1JD3 - chain A; structure by X-ray diffraction, 2.03 A resolution.

# Chain A
Protein: chorismate lyase
Source organism: Escherichia coli
Notes: EC 4.-.-.-
UniProt: P26602 (UBIC_ECOLI); numbering as in UniProt (aligned over 1-164)
Sequence (164 residues; row label = number of the first residue in the row):
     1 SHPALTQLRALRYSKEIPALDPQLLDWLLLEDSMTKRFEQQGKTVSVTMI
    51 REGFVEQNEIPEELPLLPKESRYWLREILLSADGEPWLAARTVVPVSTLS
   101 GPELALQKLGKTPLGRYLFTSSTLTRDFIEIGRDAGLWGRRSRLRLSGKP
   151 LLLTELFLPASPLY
Sequence notes: engineered mutation S14 (Cys in P26602), S81 (Cys in P26602), A90 (Gly in P26602)
Ligand contacts: P-hydroxybenzoic acid (PHB): S33, M34, T35, V47, R76, I78, L80, L88, A90, T92, T112, P113, L114, L153, E155

# Overview
Chain A binds P-hydroxybenzoic acid.
Chain A is chorismate lyase (Escherichia coli); the structure, Chorismate lyase G90A mutant with bound
product, was determined by X-ray diffraction (same publication as 2AHC, 1TT8 and 1XLR).
